Entry 8JBF (electron microscopy, 3.00 A resolution); this record covers chains B and A of the 6 polymer chains in the assembly.

Chain B:
Protein: Neuromedin-K receptor
From: Homo sapiens
UniProt: P29371 (NK3R_HUMAN); residues 1-394 here = UniProt positions 1-394
Sequence (394 residues; each row starts with the number of its first residue):
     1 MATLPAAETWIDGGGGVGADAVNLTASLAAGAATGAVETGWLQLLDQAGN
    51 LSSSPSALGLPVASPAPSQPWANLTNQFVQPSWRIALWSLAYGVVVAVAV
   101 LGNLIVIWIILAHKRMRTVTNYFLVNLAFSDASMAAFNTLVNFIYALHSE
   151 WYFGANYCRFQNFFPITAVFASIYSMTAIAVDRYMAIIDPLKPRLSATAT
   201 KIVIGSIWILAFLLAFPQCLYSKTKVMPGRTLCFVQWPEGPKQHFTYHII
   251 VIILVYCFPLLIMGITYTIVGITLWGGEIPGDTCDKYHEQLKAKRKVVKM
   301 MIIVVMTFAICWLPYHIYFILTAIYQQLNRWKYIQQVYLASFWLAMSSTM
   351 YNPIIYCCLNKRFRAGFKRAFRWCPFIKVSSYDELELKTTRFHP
Unresolved in the structure: 1-75, 277-288, 370-394
UniProt features mapped onto this chain:
  - lipidation: Cys374 (S-palmitoyl cysteine)
  - glycosylation (N-linked (GlcNAc...) asparagine): Asn23, Asn50, Asn73
  - natural variant: Gly93 (G93D: In HH11), Phe137 (F137V: In HH11), Lys286 (K286R: May contribute to hypogonadotropic hypogonadism in patients carrying disease-causing mutations in FGFR1), Met346 (M346V: In HH11), Pro353 (P353S: In HH11), Arg364 (R364Q: In HH11)
From the paper describing this entry:
  - mutagenesis - F78A, F78V, V235A (64-fold), R330E: decreased signaling with Senktide (chain A)

Chain A:
Protein: Senktide
From: Homo sapiens
Sequence (8 residues; each row starts with the number of its first residue):
     8 DDFFGLMA
From the paper describing this entry:
  - mutagenesis - D8Q: decreased signaling with Neuromedin-K receptor (chain B)

Chain B / chain A interface:
Pairs across the interface (39):
  Gln77(B) - Asp8(A)  hydrogen bond
  Phe78(B) - Asp8(A)
  Phe78(B) - Asp9(A)
  Phe78(B) - Phe10(A)  hydrophobic
  Asn138(B) - Met14(A)  hydrogen bond (side chain-backbone)
  Asn138(B) - Ala15(A)  hydrogen bond (side chain-backbone)
  Asn142(B) - Leu13(A)
  Asn142(B) - Ala15(A)
  Tyr145(B) - Phe10(A)
  Tyr145(B) - Phe11(A)  hydrogen bond (side chain-backbone)
  Tyr145(B) - Leu13(A)  hydrophobic
  Ala146(B) - Phe10(A)
  Gln161(B) - Leu13(A)
  Asn162(B) - Leu13(A)
  Ile166(B) - Met14(A)  hydrophobic
  Ile166(B) - Ala15(A)
  Phe170(B) - Met14(A)  hydrophobic
  Gln218(B) - Met14(A)
  Leu232(B) - Asp9(A)
  Leu232(B) - Phe10(A)
  Phe234(B) - Phe11(A)
  Phe234(B) - Leu13(A)
  Val235(B) - Phe11(A)  hydrophobic
  Gln236(B) - Phe11(A)
  Gln236(B) - Gly12(A)
  His248(B) - Met14(A)  hydrogen bond
  Tyr315(B) - Met14(A)  hydrogen bond (side chain-backbone)
  Tyr318(B) - Phe10(A)
  Phe319(B) - Gly12(A)
  Phe319(B) - Leu13(A)
  Phe319(B) - Met14(A)  hydrophobic
  Asn329(B) - Phe10(A)
  Asn329(B) - Phe11(A)
  Arg330(B) - Asp9(A)  salt bridge
  Ile334(B) - Phe10(A)  hydrophobic
  Tyr338(B) - Phe10(A)  hydrophobic
  Tyr338(B) - Leu13(A)  hydrogen bond (side chain-backbone)
  Phe342(B) - Leu13(A)
  Phe342(B) - Met14(A)
Also at the interface, not in a pair above, chain B (28 interface residues in all): Ser149, Val169, Gln326, Gln335
From the paper, about this interface:
  - specific contacts: Asp8(A)-Arg330(B)
  - interface residues, chain B: Phe78(B), Val235(B), Arg330(B)

Summary:
Chain B and chain A form an interface of 28 and 8 residues respectively; the contacts include 7 hydrogen bonds
and 1 salt bridge. Polar contacts include Arg330(B)-Asp9(A), Gln77(B)-Asp8(A) and Asn138(B)-Met14(A). The
authors report a contact between Asp8(A) and Arg330(B). From the paper: F78A, F78V and V235A of chain B, among
others, reduce signaling with Senktide (chain A); interface residues Phe78(B), Val235(B) and Arg330(B); 5
substitutions were tested in all.
Chain B is Neuromedin-K receptor and chain A is Senktide, both from Homo sapiens; the structure, Senktide
bound to active human neurokinin 3 receptor in complex with Gq, was determined by electron microscopy.
